PDB entry 8CEP | electron microscopy, 2.04 A resolution | chains A and P of the 19 polymer chains in the assembly

== Chain A ==
Molecule: 16S rRNA
Source organism: Escherichia coli BW25113
Sequence (1540 nucleotides; row label = number of the first residue in the row):
     1 AAAUUGAAGA GUUUGAUCAU GGCUCAGAUU GAACGCUGGC GGCAGGCCUA ACACAUGCAA
    61 GUCGAACGGU AACAGGAAGA AGCUUGCUUC UUUGCUGACG AGUGGCGGAC GGGUGAGUAA
   121 UGUCUGGGAA ACUGCCUGAU GGAGGGGGAU AACUACUGGA AACGGUAGCU AAUACCGCAU
   181 AACGUCGCAA GACCAAAGAG GGGGACCUUC GGGCCUCUUG CCAUCGGAUG UGCCCAGAUG
   241 GGAUUAGCUA GUAGGUGGGG UAACGGCUCA CCUAGGCGAC GAUCCCUAGC UGGUCUGAGA
   301 GGAUGACCAG CCACACUGGA ACUGAGACAC GGUCCAGACU CCUACGGGAG GCAGCAGUGG
   361 GGAAUAUUGC ACAAUGGGCG CAAGCCUGAU GCAGCCAUGC CGCGUGUAUG AAGAAGCCCU
   421 UCGGGUUGUA AAGUACUUUC AGCGGGGAGG AAGGGAGUAA AGUUAAUACC UUUGCUCAUU
   481 GACGUUACCC GCAGAAGAAG CACCGGCUAA CUCCGUGCCA GCAGCCXCGG UAAUACGGAG
   541 GGUGCAAGCG UUAAUCGGAA UUACUGGGCG UAAAGCGCAC GCAGGCGGUU UGUUAAGUCA
   601 GAUGUGAAAU CCCCGGGCUC AACCUGGGAA CUGCAUCUGA UACUGGCAAG CUUGAGUCUC
   661 GUAGAGGGGG GUAGAAUUCC AGGUGUAGCG GUGAAAUGCG UAGAGAUCUG GAGGAAUACC
   721 GGUGGCGAAG GCGGCCCCCU GGACGAAGAC UGACGCUCAG GUGCGAAAGC GUGGGGAGCA
   781 AACAGGAUUA GAUACCCUGG UAGUCCACGC CGUAAACGAU GUCGACUUGG AGGUUGUGCC
   841 CUUGAGGCGU GGCUUCCGGA GCUAACGCGU UAAGUCGACC GCCUGGGGAG UACGGCCGCA
   901 AGGUUAAAAC UCAAAUGAAU UGACGGGGGC CCGCACAAGC GGUGGAGCAU GUGGUUUAAU
   961 UCGAUGXAAC GCGAAGAACC UUACCUGGUC UUGACAUCCA CGGAAGUUUU CAGAGAUGAG
  1021 AAUGUGCCUU CGGGAACCGU GAGACAGGUG CUGCAUGGCU GUCGUCAGCU CGUGUUGUGA
  1081 AAUGUUGGGU UAAGUCCCGC AACGAGCGCA ACCCUUAUCC UUUGUUGCCA GCGGUCCGGC
  1141 CGGGAACUCA AAGGAGACUG CCAGUGAUAA ACUGGAGGAA GGUGGGGAUG ACGUCAAGUC
  1201 AUCAUGGCCC UUACGACCAG GGCUACACAC GUGCUACAAU GGCGCAUACA AAGAGAAGCG
  1261 ACCUCGCGAG AGCAAGCGGA CCUCAUAAAG UGCGUCGUAG UCCGGAUUGG AGUCUGCAAC
  1321 UCGACUCCAU GAAGUCGGAA UCGCUAGUAA UCGUGGAUCA GAAUGCCACG GUGAAUACGU
  1381 UCCCGGGCCU UGUACACACC GCCCGUXACA CCAUGGGAGU GGGUUGCAAA AGAAGUAGGU
  1441 AGCUUAACCU UCGGGAGGGC GCUUACCACU UUGUGAUUCA UGACUGGGGU GAAGUCGUAA
  1501 CAAGGUAACC GUAGGGGAAC CUGCGGUUGG AUCACCUCCU
Disordered / not traced: 79-92, 205-213, 841-845, 930-1389, 1535-1540
Modified positions: PSU (pseudouridine-5'-monophosphate) at position 516, G7M (N7-methyl-guanosine-5'-monophosphate) at position 527, 2MG (2N-methylguanosine-5'-monophosphate) at position 966, 5MC (5-methylcytidine-5'-monophosphate) at position 967, 2MG (2N-methylguanosine-5'-monophosphate) at position 1207, 4OC (4n,o2'-methylcytidine-5'-monophosphate) at position 1402, 5MC (5-methylcytidine-5'-monophosphate) at position 1407, UR3 (3-methyluridine-5'-monophoshate) at position 1498, 2MG (2N-methylguanosine-5'-monophosphate) at position 1516, MA6 (6N-dimethyladenosine-5'-monophoshate) at position 1518, MA6 (6N-dimethyladenosine-5'-monophoshate) at position 1519
Ion coordination: K+ site 1: U5 (shared with 5 residues of chain D); K+ site 2: G11, U12, G21, G22; Mg2+ site 1 near G21 (its only coordinating residue here); Mg2+ site 2: C48, G115; Mg2+ site 3: A59, U387; K+ site 3: G61, U62, G104, G105; Mg2+ site 4 near G100 (its only coordinating residue here); K+ site 4: G107, G324, G326; K+ site 5: G107, G108, G326; Mg2+ site 5: A109, G331; K+ site 6: A109, C110, G111; Mg2+ site 6 near G111 (its only coordinating residue here); 18 more K+ sites not listed; 32 more Mg2+ sites not listed
Residues lining bound ligands: kasugamycin (KSG; (1S,2R,3S,4R,5S,6S)-2,3,4,5,6-pentahydroxycyclohexyl 2-amino-4-{[carboxy(imino)methyl]amino}-2,3,4,6-tetradeoxy-alpha-D-arabino-hexopyranoside): G791, A792, A794, C795, G926, UR3_1498, A1499, G1504, G1505, U1506

== Chain P ==
Name: 30S ribosomal protein S16
Source organism: Escherichia coli BW25113
UniProt: P0A7T3 (RS16_ECOLI); residues 1-82 here = UniProt positions 1-82
Chain sequence (82 residues; each row starts with the number of its first residue):
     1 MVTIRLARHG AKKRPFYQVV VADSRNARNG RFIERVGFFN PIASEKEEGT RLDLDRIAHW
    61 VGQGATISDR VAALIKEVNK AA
Disordered / not traced: 81-82

== Chain A / chain P interface ==
Contacting residue pairs (83):
  C43(A) - Lys12(P)  salt bridge to the phosphate
  A44(A) - Ala11(P)  phosphate contact
  A44(A) - Lys12(P)  hydrogen bond to the phosphate
  C110(A) - Arg25(P)  hydrogen bond to the sugar
  G111(A) - Arg25(P)  sugar contact
  G111(A) - Ala27(P)  sugar contact
  G112(A) - Ala27(P)  phosphate contact
  G134(A) - Arg25(P)  hydrogen bond to the base
  C135(A) - Met1(P)  hydrogen bond to the base
  C136(A) - Met1(P)  sugar contact
  C136(A) - Gly64(P)  hydrogen bond to the sugar
  C136(A) - Thr66(P)  sugar contact
  U137(A) - Gly62(P)  sugar contact
  U137(A) - Gly64(P)  sugar contact
  G227(A) - Gln63(P)  hydrogen bond to the base
  A228(A) - Val2(P)  sugar contact
  A228(A) - Trp60(P)  sugar contact
  A228(A) - Gln63(P)  sugar contact
  U229(A) - Val2(P)  sugar contact
  U229(A) - Asp23(P)  sugar contact
  U229(A) - Ile33(P)  sugar contact
  U229(A) - Trp60(P)  phosphate contact
  G230(A) - Asp23(P)  sugar contact
  G230(A) - Arg25(P)  hydrogen bond to the sugar
  G230(A) - Arg31(P)  salt bridge to the phosphate
  U231(A) - Arg31(P)  salt bridge to the phosphate
  A309(A) - Asn29(P)  sugar contact
  A309(A) - Gly30(P)  phosphate contact
  A309(A) - Arg31(P)  phosphate contact
  G310(A) - Gly30(P)  phosphate contact
  G310(A) - Arg31(P)  hydrogen bond to the phosphate
  C311(A) - Arg31(P)  salt bridge to the phosphate
  A374(A) - Tyr17(P)  hydrogen bond to the sugar
  A374(A) - Arg70(P)  hydrogen bond to the phosphate
  U375(A) - Leu6(P)  hydrogen bond to the sugar
  U375(A) - Tyr17(P)  sugar contact
  U375(A) - Arg28(P)  hydrogen bond to the base
  U375(A) - Arg70(P)  salt bridge to the phosphate
  G376(A) - Arg5(P)  hydrogen bond to the phosphate
  G376(A) - Leu6(P)  hydrogen bond to the phosphate
  G376(A) - Arg28(P)  sugar contact
  G376(A) - Ser68(P)  hydrogen bond to the phosphate
  G377(A) - Arg5(P)  salt bridge to the phosphate
  G377(A) - Ser24(P)  sugar contact
  U390(A) - Arg28(P)  hydrogen bond to the sugar
  G391(A) - Arg8(P)  phosphate contact
  G391(A) - Arg28(P)  salt bridge to the phosphate
  C392(A) - Arg8(P)  salt bridge to the phosphate
  C392(A) - Lys12(P)  phosphate contact
  C392(A) - Lys13(P)  hydrogen bond to the phosphate
  A393(A) - Lys12(P)  salt bridge to the phosphate
  A393(A) - Lys13(P)  phosphate contact
  G449(A) - Ile42(P)  sugar contact
  G450(A) - Lys13(P)  base contact
  G450(A) - Pro15(P)  sugar contact
  G450(A) - Pro41(P)  sugar contact
  G450(A) - Ile42(P)  sugar contact
  A451(A) - Arg70(P)  salt bridge to the phosphate
  A452(A) - Arg70(P)  sugar contact
  A452(A) - Ala73(P)  sugar contact
  G474(A) - Lys76(P)  salt bridge to the phosphate
  C483(A) - Lys13(P)  hydrogen bond to the base
  A608(A) - Phe32(P)  sugar contact
  G616(A) - Glu47(P)  hydrogen bond to the sugar
  G617(A) - Arg14(P)  sugar contact
  G617(A) - Ser44(P)  sugar contact
  G617(A) - Lys46(P)  salt bridge to the phosphate
  G617(A) - Glu47(P)  sugar contact
  C618(A) - Arg14(P)  hydrogen bond to the sugar
  C623(A) - Ala11(P)  sugar contact
  C624(A) - Gly10(P)  hydrogen bond to the phosphate
  C624(A) - Ala11(P)  sugar contact
  U625(A) - His9(P)  phosphate contact
  U625(A) - Gly10(P)  hydrogen bond to the phosphate
  U625(A) - Phe16(P)  phosphate contact
  U625(A) - Gln18(P)  phosphate contact
  G626(A) - Phe16(P)  phosphate contact
  G626(A) - Gln18(P)  hydrogen bond to the phosphate
  G626(A) - Arg35(P)  salt bridge to the phosphate
  G626(A) - Phe38(P)  sugar contact
  G626(A) - Arg51(P)  hydrogen bond to the sugar
  G627(A) - Arg35(P)  salt bridge to the phosphate
  G627(A) - Arg51(P)  salt bridge to the phosphate
Interface residues without a listed pair, chain A (44 interface residues in all): A325, G378, G453, U473
Interface residues without a listed pair, chain P (45 interface residues in all): Thr3, Ala7, Asn26

== Summary ==
44 residues of chain A and 45 residues of chain P are in contact; the contacts include 24 hydrogen bonds and
15 salt bridges. Among the polar pairs are G134(A)-Arg25(P), C135(A)-Met1(P) and G227(A)-Gln63(P). Ligands of
chain A: kasugamycin.
Here chain A is 16S rRNA and chain P is 30S ribosomal protein S16, both from Escherichia coli BW25113. Entry
8CEP (Kasugamycin bound to the 30S body) was determined by electron microscopy together with 8CA7, 8CAI, 8CF1,
8CF8, 8CGI, 8CGJ, 8CGR and 8CGU from the same study.
